Entry 7PF5 (electron microscopy, 3.80 A resolution); this record covers chains f and I of the 11 polymer chains in the assembly.

[Chain f]
Protein: Histone H4
Organism: Homo sapiens
Reference sequence: P62805 (H4_HUMAN); residues 0-102 here correspond to UniProt positions 1-103 (UniProt number = residue number + 1)
Amino-acid sequence (103 residues; each row starts with the number of its first residue; numbering starts at 0):
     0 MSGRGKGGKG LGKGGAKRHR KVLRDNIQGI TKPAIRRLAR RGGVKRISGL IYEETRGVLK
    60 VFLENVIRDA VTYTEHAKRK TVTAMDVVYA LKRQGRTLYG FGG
Disordered / not traced: 0-19
UniProt features mapped onto this chain:
  - DNA-binding region: Lys16 to Lys20
  - modified residue: Ser1 (N-acetylserine), Arg3 (Asymmetric dimethylarginine), Lys5 (N6-(2-hydroxyisobutyryl)lysine), Lys8 (N6-(2-hydroxyisobutyryl)lysine), Lys12 (N6-(2-hydroxyisobutyryl)lysine), Lys16 (N6-(2-hydroxyisobutyryl)lysine), Lys20 (N6,N6,N6-trimethyllysine), Lys31 (N6-(2-hydroxyisobutyryl)lysine), Lys44 (N6-(2-hydroxyisobutyryl)lysine), Ser47 (Phosphoserine), Tyr51 (Phosphotyrosine), Lys59 (N6-(2-hydroxyisobutyryl)lysine), Lys77 (N6-(2-hydroxyisobutyryl)lysine), Lys79 (N6-(2-hydroxyisobutyryl)lysine), Thr80 (Phosphothreonine), Tyr88 (Phosphotyrosine), Lys91 (N6-(2-hydroxyisobutyryl)lysine)
  - cross-link (Glycyl lysine isopeptide (Lys-Gly)): Lys12 (interchain with G-Cter in SUMO2), Lys20 (interchain with G-Cter in SUMO2), Lys31 (interchain with G-Cter in SUMO2), Lys59 (interchain with G-Cter in SUMO2), Lys79 (interchain with G-Cter in SUMO2), Lys91 (interchain with G-Cter in SUMO2)

[Chain I]
Molecule: 167-nt DNA strand
Organism: synthetic construct
Sequence (167 nucleotides; numbered 198 to 364; the number before each row is that of its first residue):
   198 CACTGGCCGC CTGGAGAATC CCGGTGCCGA GGCCGCTCAA TTGGTCGTAG ACAGCTCTAG
   258 CACCGCTTAA ACGCACGTAC GCGCTGTCCC CCGCGTTTTA ACCGCCAAGG GGATTACTCC
   318 CTAGTCTCCA GGCACGTGTC AGATATATAC ATCCTGTCAT GTAAGTA

[Interface between chain f and chain I]
Contacting residue pairs (14):
  Arg35(f) with DC289(I), salt bridge to the phosphate
  Arg45(f) with DC287(I), base contact; DC288(I), hydrogen bond to the sugar; DC289(I), phosphate contact
  Ile46(f) with DC288(I), sugar contact; DC289(I), hydrogen bond to the phosphate
  Ser47(f) with DC288(I), hydrogen bond to the phosphate
  Gly48(f) with DC288(I), hydrogen bond to the phosphate
  Tyr51(f) with DC289(I), hydrogen bond to the phosphate
  Arg78(f) with DG309(I), phosphate contact; DA310(I), phosphate contact
  Lys79(f) with DG308(I), phosphate contact; DG309(I), hydrogen bond to the phosphate
  Thr80(f) with DG309(I), hydrogen bond to the phosphate
Interface residues without a listed pair, chain f (12 interface residues in all): Arg39, Leu49, Lys77
Interface residues without a listed pair, chain I (7 interface residues in all): DG290

[Summary]
The interface between chain f and chain I involves 12 residues on one side and 7 on the other, with 7 hydrogen
bonds and 1 salt bridge. Among the polar pairs are Arg45(f)-DC288(I), Ile46(f)-DC289(I) and Ser47(f)-DC288(I).
Here chain f is Histone H4 (Homo sapiens) and chain I is a 167-nt DNA strand (synthetic construct). Entry 7PF5
(Nucleosome 2 of the 4x187 nucleosome array containing H1) was determined by electron microscopy, deposited
together with 7PET, 7PEU, 7PEV, 7PEW, 7PEX, 7PEY and 16 further entries.
